5F5R - chains A and B; structure by X-ray diffraction, 1.85 A resolution.

# Chain A (and B)
Name: Heat shock protein 75 kDa, mitochondrial
Organism: Homo sapiens
Notes: chain B of this document is another copy of the same molecule, construct and numbering; everything in this record applies to it too
Reference sequence: Q12931 (TRAP1_HUMAN); residues 60-294 here = UniProt positions 60-294
Sequence (238 residues; each row starts with the number of its first residue):
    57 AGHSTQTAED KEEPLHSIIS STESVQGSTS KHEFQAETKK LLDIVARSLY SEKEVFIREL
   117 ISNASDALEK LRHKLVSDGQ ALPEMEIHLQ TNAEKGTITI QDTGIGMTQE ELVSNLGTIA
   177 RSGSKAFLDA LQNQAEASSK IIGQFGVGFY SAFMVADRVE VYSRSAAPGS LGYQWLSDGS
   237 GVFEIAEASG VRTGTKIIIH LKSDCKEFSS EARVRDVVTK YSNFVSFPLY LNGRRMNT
Not modelled in the structure: 57-69 (chain B: 57-69, 134-136)
Construct notes: expression tag (57-59)
Metal / ion sites: Mg2+: Asn119 (together with AMP-PNP)
Residues lining bound ligands: AMP-PNP (ANP; phosphoaminophosphonic acid-adenylate ester): Glu115, Asn119, Ala120, Asp122, Ala123, Asp158, Ile161, Gly162, Met163, Asn171, Leu172, Arg177, Gly204, Phe205, Thr251
From the paper describing this entry:
  - binding site for AMP-PNP: Asp158
  - conformationally variable residues (loop rearrangement): Arg177 to Gly202
  - mutagenesis - D158A (14.6-fold), D158N (2.5-fold), F201A: increased catalytic activity
  - mutagenesis - Q200A: unchanged catalytic activity

# How chain A and chain B interact
Contacting residue pairs (14):
  Pro70(A) - Glu140(B)
  Ala137(A) - Arg290(B)
  Ala137(A) - Arg291(B)
  Leu138(A) - Arg291(B)  hydrogen bond (backbone-backbone)
  Leu138(A) - Met292(B)
  Leu138(A) - Asn293(B)
  Leu138(A) - Thr294(B)
  Glu140(A) - Tyr286(B)  hydrogen bond
  Glu140(A) - Arg291(B)  salt bridge
  Arg291(A) - Ala137(B)
  Arg291(A) - Leu138(B)  hydrogen bond (backbone-backbone)
  Met292(A) - Leu138(B)
  Asn293(A) - Leu138(B)
  Thr294(A) - Leu138(B)
Also at the interface, not in a pair above, chain A (14 interface residues in all): His72, Arg128, Gly135, Gln136, Arg248, Arg290
Also at the interface, not in a pair above, chain B (14 interface residues in all): Pro70, His72, Arg128, Arg248, Arg271

# In short
Chain A and chain B each contribute 14 residues to their interface, with 3 hydrogen bonds and 1 salt bridge.
Polar contacts include Glu140(A)-Arg291(B), Glu140(A)-Tyr286(B) and Leu138(A)-Arg291(B). Chain A binds
AMP-PNP. The paper reports a binding site for AMP-PNP at Asp158(A); D158A, D158N and F201A of chain A increase
catalytic activity.
Both chains are Heat shock protein 75 kDa, mitochondrial (Homo sapiens). Entry 5F5R (TRAP1N-ADPNP) was
determined by X-ray diffraction together with 5F3K from the same study.
